PDB entry 6L7C | electron microscopy, 3.34 A resolution | chains A and K of the 27 polymer chains in the assembly

# Chain A
Name: Curli production assembly/transport protein CsgG
Organism: Escherichia coli O69:H11 str. 08-4661
UniProt: A0A027ZN26 (A0A027ZN26_ECOLX); residues -14 to 262 here correspond to UniProt positions 1-277 (UniProt number = residue number + 15)
Sequence (277 residues; each row starts with the number of its first residue; numbers below 1 keep their minus sign (Met-14 is residue -14)):
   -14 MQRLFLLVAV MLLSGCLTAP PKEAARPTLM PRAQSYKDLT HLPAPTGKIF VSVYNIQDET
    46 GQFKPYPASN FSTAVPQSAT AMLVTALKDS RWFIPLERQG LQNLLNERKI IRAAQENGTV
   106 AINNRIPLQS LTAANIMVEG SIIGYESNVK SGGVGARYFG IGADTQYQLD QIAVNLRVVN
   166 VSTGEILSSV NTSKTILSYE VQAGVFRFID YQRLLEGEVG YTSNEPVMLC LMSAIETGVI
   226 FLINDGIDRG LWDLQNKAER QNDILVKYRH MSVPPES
Disordered / not traced: -14 to 9
What the authors report for this chain:
  - conformationally variable residues (order/disorder transition): Thr104 to Arg110

# Chain K
Name: CsgF
Organism: Escherichia coli
UniProt: B2CY45 (B2CY45_ECOLX); residues -18 to 119 here correspond to UniProt positions 1-138 (UniProt number = residue number + 19)
Sequence (138 residues; row label = number of the first residue in the row; numbers below 1 keep their minus sign (Met-18 is residue -18)):
   -18 MRVKHAVVLL MLISPLSWAG TMTFQFRNPN FGGNPNNGAF LLNSAQAQNS YKDPSYNDDF
    42 GIETPSALDN FTQAIQSQIL GGLLSNINTG KPGRMVTNDY IVDIANRDGQ LQLNVTDRKT
   102 GQTSTIQVSG LQNNSTDF
Disordered / not traced: -18 to 0, 37-119
What the authors report for this chain:
  - mutagenesis - N11A, F21D: unchanged binding to Curli production assembly/transport protein CsgG (chain A)

# Interface between chain A and chain K
Pairs across the interface (7):
  Gln197(A) - Ala28(K)
  Gln197(A) - Gln29(K)
  Gln197(A) - Asn30(K)  hydrogen bond (side chain-backbone)
  Gln197(A) - Ser31(K)  hydrogen bond
  Arg198(A) - Gln29(K)  hydrogen bond (side chain-backbone)
  Arg198(A) - Ser31(K)
  Leu199(A) - Gln29(K)
Also at the interface, not in a pair above, chain A (5 interface residues in all): Phe191, Phe193
Also at the interface, not in a pair above, chain K (5 interface residues in all): Phe21
The authors on this interface:
  - hot spots on chain K (mutagenesis) - R8A, N9A, L22D, L23D: decreased binding to Curli production assembly/transport protein CsgG (chain A)
  - hot spots on chain K (mutagenesis) - F5D, F7D, F12D: abolished binding to Curli production assembly/transport protein CsgG (chain A)
  - hot spots on chain K (mutagenesis) - N11A, F21D: unchanged binding to Curli production assembly/transport protein CsgG (chain A)

# Summary
The chain A/chain K interface involves 5 residues from each chain, with 3 hydrogen bonds. Among the polar
pairs are Gln197(A)-Asn30(K), Gln197(A)-Ser31(K) and Arg198(A)-Gln29(K). The paper reports that R8A, N9A and
L22D of chain K, among others, reduce binding to Curli production assembly/transport protein CsgG (chain A);
conformational variability at Thr104(A); 9 substitutions were tested in all.
Chain A is Curli production assembly/transport protein CsgG (Escherichia coli O69:H11 str. 08-4661) and chain
K is CsgF (Escherichia coli); the structure, CsgFG complex with substrate CsgAN6 peptide in Curli biogenesis
system, was determined by electron microscopy together with 6L7A from the same study.
